Entry 4YPL (X-ray diffraction, 3.45 A resolution); this record covers chains B and C of the 6 polymer chains in the assembly.

Chain B (and C):
Molecule: Lon protease
From: Meiothermus taiwanensis
Notes: EC 3.4.21.53; fragment: AAA+ domain, protease domain; chain C of this document is another copy of the same molecule, construct and numbering; everything in this record applies to it too
UniProtKB: A0A059VAZ3 (A0A059VAZ3_9DEIN); residue numbers follow UniProt; this construct covers 242-793
Amino-acid sequence (555 residues; row label = number of the first residue in the row):
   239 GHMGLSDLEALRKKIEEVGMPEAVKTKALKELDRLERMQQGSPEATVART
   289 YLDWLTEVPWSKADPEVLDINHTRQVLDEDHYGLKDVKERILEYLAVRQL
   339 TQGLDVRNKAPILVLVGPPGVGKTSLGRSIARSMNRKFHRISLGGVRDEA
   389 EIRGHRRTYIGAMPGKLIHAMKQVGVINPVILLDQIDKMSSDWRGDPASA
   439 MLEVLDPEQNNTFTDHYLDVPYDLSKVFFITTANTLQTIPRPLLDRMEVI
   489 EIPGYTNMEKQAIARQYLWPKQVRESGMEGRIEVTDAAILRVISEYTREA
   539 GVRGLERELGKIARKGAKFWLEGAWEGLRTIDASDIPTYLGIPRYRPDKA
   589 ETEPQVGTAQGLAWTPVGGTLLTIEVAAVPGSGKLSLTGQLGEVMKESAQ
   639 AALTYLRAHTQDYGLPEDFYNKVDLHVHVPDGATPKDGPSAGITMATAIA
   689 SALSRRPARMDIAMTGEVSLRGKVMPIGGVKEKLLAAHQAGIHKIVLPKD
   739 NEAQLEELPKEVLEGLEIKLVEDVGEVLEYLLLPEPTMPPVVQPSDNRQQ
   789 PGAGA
Not modelled in the structure: 239-243, 781-793 (chain C: 239-242, 781-793)
Covalently attached groups: compound 4KZ linked to Ser678
Construct notes: expression tag (239-241); engineered mutation Gln423 (Glu in A0A059VAZ3)
Small-molecule neighbours:
  - 4KZ (N-[(1R)-1-(dihydroxyboranyl)-2-phenylethyl]-Nalpha-(pyrazin-2-ylcarbonyl)-L-phenylalaninamide): Leu600, Ala601, Trp602, Thr603, Thr608, Leu610, Met633, Thr672, Pro673, Lys674, Asp675, Gly676, Pro677, Ala679, Gly716, Lys721
  - ADP (adenosine-5'-diphosphate): Asp318, His319, Tyr320, Leu322, Pro356, Pro357, Gly358, Val359, Gly360, Lys361, Thr362, Ser363, Tyr493, Ile501, Tyr505, Leu506, Lys509, Val540, Arg541, Glu544

Interface between chain B and chain C:
Residue-residue contacts (78; chain B residue first):
  Asp245(B) with Arg395(C), salt bridge
  Gln278(B) with Thr396(C), hydrogen bond
  Gly279(B) with Thr396(C)
  Arg287(B) with Arg394(C)
  Trp292(B) with Asp434(C)
  Arg378(B) with Pro480(C); Asp483(C), salt bridge
  Ile398(B) with Trp431(C), hydrophobic; Arg432(C)
  Gly399(B) with Trp431(C)
  Met401(B) with Asp434(C)
  His407(B) with Asp434(C)
  Lys410(B) with Arg391(C)
  Glu513(B) with Thr339(C); Asn346(C)
  Ser514(B) with Val335(C); Leu338(C)
  Gly515(B) with Leu338(C); Leu342(C)
  Met516(B) with Leu338(C), hydrophobic
  Arg552(B) with Arg328(C); Glu331(C), salt bridge; Val335(C); Glu486(C), salt bridge
  Lys553(B) with Glu331(C), salt bridge
  Ala555(B) with Ala334(C), hydrophobic; Val335(C), hydrophobic; Leu338(C), hydrophobic
  Lys556(B) with Glu327(C), salt bridge; Leu330(C); Glu331(C); Ala334(C)
  Leu559(B) with Ile308(C), hydrophobic; Ala334(C), hydrophobic; Gln337(C); Leu338(C), hydrophobic
  Glu560(B) with Asn309(C); Arg312(C), salt bridge
  Ile580(B) with Glu740(C); Ala741(C), hydrophobic; Glu744(C)
  Arg584(B) with Lys737(C); Asp738(C), salt bridge; Glu760(C), salt bridge
  Glu589(B) with Lys711(C)
  Gln593(B) with Arg709(C); Lys711(C), hydrogen bond
  Thr596(B) with Arg709(C)
  Thr611(B) with Arg709(C)
  Glu613(B) with Ser707(C); Leu708(C), hydrogen bond (side chain-backbone); Arg709(C), hydrogen bond (side chain-backbone)
  Val614(B) with Leu708(C), hydrophobic
  Ala615(B) with Thr642(C); Leu708(C)
  Val617(B) with Arg645(C); Ala646(C)
  Pro618(B) with Arg645(C); Tyr658(C)
  Gly619(B) with Tyr658(C)
  Thr626(B) with Glu635(C); Gln638(C)
  Gly627(B) with Glu635(C), hydrogen bond (backbone-side chain)
  Gln628(B) with Glu631(C); Glu635(C), hydrogen bond (backbone-side chain)
  Asp662(B) with Arg645(C), salt bridge
  His664(B) with Gln638(C); Ala639(C); Thr642(C), hydrogen bond; Leu708(C)
  His666(B) with Leu708(C)
  Pro668(B) with Met713(C), hydrophobic
  Asp669(B) with Glu705(C); Met713(C)
  Gly670(B) with Val632(C); Glu705(C), hydrogen bond (backbone-side chain)
  Ala671(B) with Val632(C); Pro677(C)
Other interface residues (no listed pair), chain B (51 interface residues in all): Ser244, Thr284, Val285, Glu295, Arg512, Pro581, Arg582, Val665
Other interface residues (no listed pair), chain C (50 interface residues in all): Tyr397, Gly433, Arg479, Val706

In short:
The interface between chain B and chain C involves 51 residues on one side and 50 on the other; the contacts
include 8 hydrogen bonds and 10 salt bridges. Polar pairs include Asp245(B)-Arg395(C), Arg378(B)-Asp483(C) and
Arg552(B)-Glu331(C). Bound to chain B: ADP.
Both chains are Lon protease (Meiothermus taiwanensis). Entry 4YPL (Crystal structure of a hexameric LonA
protease bound to three ADPs) was determined by X-ray diffraction together with 4YPN from the same study.
